PDB entry 7ZO6 | X-ray diffraction, 1.61 A resolution | chain A

Chain A:
Molecule: Metallo-beta-lactamase L1
Source organism: Stenotrophomonas maltophilia
Notes: EC 3.5.2.6
UniProt: P52700 (BLA1_STEMA); residues 1-269 here correspond to UniProt positions 22-290 (UniProt number = residue number + 21)
Sequence (271 residues; row label = number of the first residue in the row; numbers below 1 keep their minus sign (Gly-1 is residue -1)):
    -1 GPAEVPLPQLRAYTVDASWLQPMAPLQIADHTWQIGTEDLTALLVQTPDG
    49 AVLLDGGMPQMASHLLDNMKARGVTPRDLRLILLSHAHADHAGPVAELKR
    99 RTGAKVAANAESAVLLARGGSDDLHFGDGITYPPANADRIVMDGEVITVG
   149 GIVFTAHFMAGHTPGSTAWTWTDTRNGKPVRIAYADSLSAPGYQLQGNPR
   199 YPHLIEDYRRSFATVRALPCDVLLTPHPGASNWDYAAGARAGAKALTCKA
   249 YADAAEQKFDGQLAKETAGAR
Not modelled in the structure: -1 to 1, 268-269
Cystine bridges: Cys218-Cys246
Differences from the reference sequence: expression tag (-1 to 0)
Bound ions: Zn2+ site 1: His84, His86, His160 (together with hydrolysed cefoxitin); Zn2+ site 2: Asp88, His89, His225 (together with hydrolysed cefoxitin)
Ligand contacts: hydrolysed cefoxitin (JNX; (2R,5S)-5-(aminocarbonyloxymethyl)-2-[(1S)-1-methoxy-2-oxidanyl-2-oxidanylidene-1-(2-thiophen-2-ylethanoylamino)ethyl]-5,6-dihydro-2H-1,3-thiazine-4-carboxylic acid): Tyr11, Trp17, His84, His86, Asp88, His89, Phe124, Ile128, His160, Ser185, Ser187, Pro189, His225
UniProt features mapped onto this chain:
  - binding site (Zn(2+)): His84, His86, Asp88, His89, His160, His225
  - binding site (substrate): Asp184

Overview:
Ligands of chain A: hydrolysed cefoxitin. His84, His86 and His160 form the Zn2+ site 1. Asp88, His89 and
His225 form the Zn2+ site 2. UniProt lists 6 Zn2+-binding residues and substrate-binding residue Asp184.
Chain A is Metallo-beta-lactamase L1 (Stenotrophomonas maltophilia); the structure, L1 metallo-beta-lactamase
in complex with hydrolysed cefoxitin, was determined by X-ray diffraction (same publication as 7ZO2, 7ZO3,
7ZO4, 7ZO5 and 7ZO7).
